Entry 5MK4 (X-ray diffraction, 2.00 A resolution); this record covers chains A and B of the 4 polymer chains in the assembly.

Chain A:
Molecule: Retinoic acid receptor RXR-alpha
Source organism: Homo sapiens
Reference sequence: P19793 (RXRA_HUMAN); numbering as in UniProt (aligned over 229-457)
Chain sequence (229 residues; numbered 229 to 457; the number before each row is that of its first residue):
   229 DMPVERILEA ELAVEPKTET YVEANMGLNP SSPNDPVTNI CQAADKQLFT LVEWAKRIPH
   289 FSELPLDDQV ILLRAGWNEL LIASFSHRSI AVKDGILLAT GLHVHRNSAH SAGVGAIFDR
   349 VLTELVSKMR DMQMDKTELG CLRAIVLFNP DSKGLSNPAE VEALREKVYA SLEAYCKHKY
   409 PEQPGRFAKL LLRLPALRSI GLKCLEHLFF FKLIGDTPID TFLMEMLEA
Unresolved in the structure: 244-258
Small-molecule neighbours: I5W ((E)-3-[3-(2-methyl-5-phenyl-phenyl)-4-oxidanyl-phenyl]prop-2-enoic acid): I268, A271, A272, Q275, W305, N306, L309, I310, F313, R316, I324, L326, A327, V342, I345, F346, V349, C432, H435, L436, F439
Curated features (UniProtKB/Swiss-Prot):
  - region: R348 to G368 (Required for nuclear export)
  - binding site (9-cis-retinoate): R316, A327
  - binding site (all-trans-retinoate): R316, A327
  - modified residue (Phosphoserine): S259, S260
  - mutagenesis: V280 (V280A: Abolished ubiquitination and degradation by UBR5), M357 to M360 (Abolishes nuclear export), L418 to L430 (Abolishes nuclear localization), E434 (E434N/Q/K/A: As a heterodimer with NR1H4, impairs interaction with coactivator NCOA1. Impairs transcriptional activity)
Reported in the primary citation:
  - conformationally variable residues (side-chain flip): V342, L436
  - binding site for I5W: L436

Chain B:
Molecule: Nuclear receptor coactivator 2
Reference sequence: Q15596 (NCOA2_HUMAN); residues 471-481 here correspond to UniProt positions 686-696 (UniProt number = residue number + 215)
Chain sequence (11 residues; each row starts with the number of its first residue):
   471 KHKILHRLLQ D
Unresolved in the structure: 481

Chain A / chain B interface:
Residue-residue contacts (28; chain A residue first):
  F277(A) - L478(B)  hydrophobic
  V280(A) - L475(B)  hydrophobic
  V280(A) - L478(B)
  V280(A) - L479(B)  hydrophobic
  K284(A) - L478(B)  hydrogen bond (side chain-backbone)
  K284(A) - L479(B)
  K284(A) - Q480(B)  hydrogen bond (side chain-backbone)
  L294(A) - L479(B)  hydrophobic
  L294(A) - Q480(B)
  Q297(A) - L479(B)
  V298(A) - L475(B)  hydrophobic
  V298(A) - H476(B)
  V298(A) - L479(B)  hydrophobic
  L301(A) - L475(B)  hydrophobic
  L301(A) - L479(B)  hydrophobic
  R302(A) - H472(B)  hydrogen bond (side chain-backbone)
  R302(A) - L475(B)
  R302(A) - H476(B)
  T449(A) - I474(B)
  F450(A) - I474(B)  hydrophobic
  F450(A) - L475(B)  hydrophobic
  F450(A) - L478(B)  hydrophobic
  E453(A) - H472(B)
  E453(A) - K473(B)  hydrogen bond (side chain-backbone)
  E453(A) - I474(B)  hydrogen bond (side chain-backbone)
  E453(A) - L475(B)  hydrogen bond (side chain-backbone)
  E456(A) - H472(B)  salt bridge
  A457(A) - H472(B)
Interface residues without a listed pair, chain A (16 interface residues in all): E281, F289, M454

Summary:
16 residues of chain A face 8 of chain B across their interface; the contacts include 6 hydrogen bonds and 1
salt bridge. Polar contacts include E456(A)-H472(B), K284(A)-L478(B) and K284(A)-Q480(B). Chain A binds
compound I5W. From the paper: a binding site for I5W at L436(A); conformational variability at V342(A) and
L436(A).
Here chain A is Retinoic acid receptor RXR-alpha (Homo sapiens) and chain B is Nuclear receptor coactivator 2.
Entry 5MK4 (Crystal structure of the Retinoid X Receptor alpha in complex with synthetic honokiol derivative 7
and ...) was determined by X-ray diffraction together with 5MJ5, 5MKJ, 5MKU and 5MMW from the same study.
